PDB entry 8ES7 | electron microscopy, 3.04 A resolution | chains Z and Y of the 8 polymer chains in the assembly

Chain Z (and Y):
Molecule: T-cell surface glycoprotein CD3 zeta chain
From: Homo sapiens
Notes: chain Y of this document is another copy of the same molecule, construct and numbering; everything in this record applies to it too
Reference sequence: P20963 (CD3Z_HUMAN); numbering as in UniProt (aligned over 1-164)
Sequence (173 residues; row label = number of the first residue in the row):
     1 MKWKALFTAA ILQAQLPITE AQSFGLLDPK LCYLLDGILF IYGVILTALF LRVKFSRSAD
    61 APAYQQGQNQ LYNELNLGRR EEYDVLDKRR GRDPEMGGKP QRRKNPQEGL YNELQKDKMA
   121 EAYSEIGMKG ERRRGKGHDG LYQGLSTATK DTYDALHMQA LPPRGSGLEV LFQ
Unresolved in the structure: 1-21, 58-173 (chain Y: 1-24, 56-173)
Differences from the reference sequence: expression tag (165-173)
UniProt features mapped onto this chain:
  - modified residue: Ser58 (Phosphoserine), Tyr64 (Phosphotyrosine), Tyr72 (Phosphotyrosine), Tyr83 (Phosphotyrosine), Tyr111 (Phosphotyrosine), Tyr123 (Phosphotyrosine), Tyr142 (Phosphotyrosine), Tyr153 (Phosphotyrosine)
  - mutagenesis: Asp36 (D36E/L/V: Decreases cell surface expression of IgG Fc receptor complex)

How chain Z and chain Y interact:
Pairs across the interface (20):
  Phe24(Z) with Leu27(Y), hydrophobic
  Cys32(Z) with Cys32(Y), disulfide
  Tyr33(Z) with Leu31(Y); Cys32(Y)
  Asp36(Z) with Cys32(Y), hydrogen bond; Leu35(Y); Asp36(Y); Leu39(Y)
  Leu39(Z) with Leu39(Y), hydrophobic; Phe40(Y)
  Phe40(Z) with Leu39(Y), hydrophobic
  Tyr42(Z) with Thr47(Y), hydrogen bond
  Leu46(Z) with Thr47(Y); Phe50(Y), hydrophobic
  Thr47(Z) with Tyr42(Y); Leu46(Y)
  Phe50(Z) with Leu49(Y), hydrophobic; Phe50(Y), hydrophobic; Val53(Y), hydrophobic
  Val53(Z) with Val53(Y), hydrophobic
Also at the interface, not in a pair above, chain Z (13 interface residues in all): Pro29, Leu49
Also at the interface, not in a pair above, chain Y (15 interface residues in all): Leu26, Gly43
Disulfides between the chains: Cys32(Z)-Cys32(Y)

In short:
13 residues of chain Z face 15 of chain Y across their interface, with 1 disulfide bond and 2 hydrogen bonds.
Among the polar pairs are Asp36(Z)-Cys32(Y) and Tyr42(Z)-Thr47(Y). Curated annotation (UniProt) lists one
mutagenesis site on chain Z.
Chain Z and chain Y are both T-cell surface glycoprotein CD3 zeta chain (Homo sapiens); the structure, CryoEM
structure of PN45545 TCR-CD3 complex, was determined by electron microscopy together with 8ES8, 8ES9, 8ESA and
8ESB from the same study.
